Entry 8YLU (electron microscopy, 2.80 A resolution); this record covers chains A and B of the 6 polymer chains in the assembly.

Chain A (and B):
Protein: DNA topoisomerase medium subunit
Source organism: Escherichia phage T4
Notes: EC 5.6.2.2; chain B of this document is another copy of the same molecule, construct and numbering; everything in this record applies to it too
Reference sequence: P07065 (TOP5_BPT4); residue numbers follow UniProt; this construct covers 1-442
Amino-acid sequence (452 residues; row label = number of the first residue in the row):
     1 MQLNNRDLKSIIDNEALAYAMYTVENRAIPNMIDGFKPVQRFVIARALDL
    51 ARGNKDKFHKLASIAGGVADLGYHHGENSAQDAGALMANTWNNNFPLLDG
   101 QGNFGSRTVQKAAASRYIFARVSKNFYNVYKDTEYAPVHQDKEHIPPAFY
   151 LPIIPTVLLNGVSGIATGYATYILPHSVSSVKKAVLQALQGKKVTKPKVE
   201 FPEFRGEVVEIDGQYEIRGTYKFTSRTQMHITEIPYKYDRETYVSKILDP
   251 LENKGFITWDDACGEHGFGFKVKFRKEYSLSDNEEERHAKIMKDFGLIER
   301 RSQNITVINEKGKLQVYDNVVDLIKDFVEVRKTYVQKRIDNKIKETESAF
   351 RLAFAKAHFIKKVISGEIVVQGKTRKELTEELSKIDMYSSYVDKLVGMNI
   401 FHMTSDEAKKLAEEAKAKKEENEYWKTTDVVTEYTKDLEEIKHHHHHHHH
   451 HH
Not modelled in the structure: 442-452
Differences from the reference sequence: expression tag (443-452)

How chain A and chain B interact:
Residue-residue contacts (50):
  Lys57(A) - Asp70(B)  salt bridge
  Lys60(A) - Ala69(B)
  Lys60(A) - Glu77(B)
  Ala62(A) - Gly66(B)
  Ala62(A) - Glu77(B)
  Ser63(A) - Gly66(B)
  Gly66(A) - Ala62(B)
  Gly66(A) - Ser63(B)
  Asp70(A) - Lys57(B)  salt bridge
  Glu77(A) - Lys60(B)
  Glu77(A) - Ala62(B)
  Glu77(A) - Arg116(B)
  Arg116(A) - Glu77(B)
  Ile364(A) - Gln371(B)
  Val369(A) - Met403(B)
  Val370(A) - Ile400(B)  hydrophobic
  Val370(A) - Met403(B)
  Gln371(A) - Val363(B)
  Gln371(A) - Ile364(B)
  Gln371(A) - Ser365(B)
  Gln371(A) - Met403(B)
  Lys373(A) - Thr404(B)
  Lys373(A) - Ser405(B)  hydrogen bond (backbone-backbone)
  Thr374(A) - Thr404(B)
  Arg375(A) - Phe401(B)
  Arg375(A) - Thr404(B)
  Arg375(A) - Glu407(B)  salt bridge
  Val396(A) - Ile400(B)
  Val396(A) - Phe401(B)  hydrogen bond (backbone-backbone)
  Gly397(A) - Asn399(B)
  Met398(A) - Asn399(B)
  Met398(A) - Ile400(B)  hydrogen bond (backbone-backbone)
  Asn399(A) - Gly397(B)  hydrogen bond (side chain-backbone)
  Asn399(A) - Met398(B)
  Asn399(A) - Ile400(B)
  Ile400(A) - Val370(B)  hydrophobic
  Ile400(A) - Val396(B)  hydrogen bond (backbone-backbone)
  Ile400(A) - Met398(B)  hydrogen bond (backbone-backbone)
  Ile400(A) - Met403(B)  hydrophobic
  Phe401(A) - Arg375(B)
  Phe401(A) - Val396(B)  hydrogen bond (backbone-backbone)
  Phe401(A) - Gly397(B)
  Met403(A) - Val370(B)  hydrophobic
  Met403(A) - Gln371(B)
  Thr404(A) - Val370(B)
  Thr404(A) - Lys373(B)
  Ser405(A) - Lys373(B)  hydrogen bond (backbone-backbone)
  Asp406(A) - Thr374(B)  hydrogen bond
  Asp406(A) - Arg375(B)
  Glu407(A) - Arg375(B)  salt bridge
Interface residues without a listed pair, chain A (34 interface residues in all): Gly67, Ala69, Gly76, Phe359, Val363, Gly372, Leu378, Leu395
Interface residues without a listed pair, chain B (32 interface residues in all): Gly76, Gly372, Leu378, Leu395, Asp406

Overview:
The interface between chain A and chain B involves 34 residues on one side and 32 on the other; the contacts
include 9 hydrogen bonds and 4 salt bridges. Polar contacts include Lys57(A)-Asp70(B), Arg375(A)-Glu407(B) and
Asn399(A)-Gly397(B).
Both chains are DNA topoisomerase medium subunit (Escherichia phage T4). Entry 8YLU (structure of phage T6
topoisomerase II central domain bound with DNA) was determined by electron microscopy together with 8YO3,
8YO4, 8YO5, 8YO7, 8YOD and 8YON from the same study.
